PDB entry 9K6Z | electron microscopy, 3.51 A resolution | chains B and C of the 3 polymer chains in the assembly

[Chain B (and C)]
Protein: Spike glycoprotein
Source organism: Horseshoe bat sarbecovirus
Notes: chain C of this document is another copy of the same molecule, construct and numbering; everything in this record applies to it too
UniProtKB: A0AA49X976 (A0AA49X976_9BETC); residue numbers follow UniProt; this construct covers 1-1207
Sequence (1247 residues; row label = number of the first residue in the row):
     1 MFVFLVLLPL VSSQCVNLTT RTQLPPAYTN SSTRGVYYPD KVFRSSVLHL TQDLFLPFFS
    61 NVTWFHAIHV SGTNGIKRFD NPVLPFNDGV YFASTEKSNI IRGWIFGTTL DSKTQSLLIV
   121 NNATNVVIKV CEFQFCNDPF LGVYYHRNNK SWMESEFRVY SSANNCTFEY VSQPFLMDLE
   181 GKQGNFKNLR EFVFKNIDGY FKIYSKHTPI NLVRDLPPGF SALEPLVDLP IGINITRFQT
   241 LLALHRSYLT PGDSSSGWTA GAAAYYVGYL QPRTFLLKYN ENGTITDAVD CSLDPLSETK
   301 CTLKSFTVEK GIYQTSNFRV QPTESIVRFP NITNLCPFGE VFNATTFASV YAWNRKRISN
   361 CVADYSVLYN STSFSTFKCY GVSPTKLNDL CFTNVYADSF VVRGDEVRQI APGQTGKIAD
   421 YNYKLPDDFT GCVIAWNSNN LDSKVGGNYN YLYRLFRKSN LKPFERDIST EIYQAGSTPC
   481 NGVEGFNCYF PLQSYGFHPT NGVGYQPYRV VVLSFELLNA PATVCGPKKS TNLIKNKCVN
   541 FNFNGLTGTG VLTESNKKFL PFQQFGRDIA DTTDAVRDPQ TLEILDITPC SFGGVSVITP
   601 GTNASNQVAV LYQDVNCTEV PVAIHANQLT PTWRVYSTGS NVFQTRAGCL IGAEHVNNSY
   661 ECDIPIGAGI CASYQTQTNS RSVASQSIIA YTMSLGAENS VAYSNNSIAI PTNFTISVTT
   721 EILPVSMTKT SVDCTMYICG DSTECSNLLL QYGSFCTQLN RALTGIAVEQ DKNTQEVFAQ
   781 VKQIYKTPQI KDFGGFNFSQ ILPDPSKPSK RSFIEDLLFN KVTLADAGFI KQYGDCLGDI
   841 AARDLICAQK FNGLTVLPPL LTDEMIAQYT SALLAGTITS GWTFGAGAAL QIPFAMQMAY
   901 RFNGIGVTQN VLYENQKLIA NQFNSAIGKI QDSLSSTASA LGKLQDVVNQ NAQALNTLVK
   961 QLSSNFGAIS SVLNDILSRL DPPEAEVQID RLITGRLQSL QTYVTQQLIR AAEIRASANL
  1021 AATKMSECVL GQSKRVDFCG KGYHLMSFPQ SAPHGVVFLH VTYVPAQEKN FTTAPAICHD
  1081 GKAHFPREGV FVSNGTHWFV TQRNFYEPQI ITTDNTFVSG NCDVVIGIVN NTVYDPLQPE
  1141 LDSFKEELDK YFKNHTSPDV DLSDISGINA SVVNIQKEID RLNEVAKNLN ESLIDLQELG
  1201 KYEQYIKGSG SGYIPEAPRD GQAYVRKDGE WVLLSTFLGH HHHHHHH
Not modelled in the structure: 1-13, 71-74, 150, 183, 251-253, 625-630, 679-683, 825-829, 1141-1247
Construct notes: conflict Ile-68 (Leu in A0AA49X976), Asp-111 (Asn in A0AA49X976), Arg-147 (Lys in A0AA49X976), 18 further conflict positions vs the reference (A0AA49X976) not listed; expression tag (1208-1247)
Disulfide bonds: Cys-15/Cys-136, Cys-131/Cys-166, Cys-291/Cys-301, Cys-336/Cys-361, Cys-379/Cys-432, Cys-391/Cys-525, Cys-480/Cys-488, Cys-538/Cys-590, Cys-617/Cys-649, Cys-662/Cys-671, Cys-734/Cys-756, Cys-739/Cys-745, Cys-836/Cys-847, Cys-1028/Cys-1039, Cys-1078/Cys-1122
Covalently attached groups: N-acetylglucosamine (NAG) linked to Asn-17, Asn-30, Asn-61, Asn-122, Asn-149, Asn-165, Asn-234, Asn-282, Asn-331, Asn-343, Asn-370, Asn-603, Asn-616, Asn-657, Asn-705, Asn-713, Asn-1094, Asn-1130
Ligand contacts:
  - linoleic acid (EIC), molecule 1: Cys-336, Phe-338, Val-341, Phe-342, Ile-358, Ala-363, Tyr-365, Tyr-369, Phe-374, Phe-377, Phe-392, Val-395, Ile-434, Leu-513, Val-524
  - linoleic acid (EIC), molecule 2: Arg-408, Gln-409, Gly-416
  - N-acetylglucosamine (NAG; 2-acetamido-2-deoxy-beta-D-glucopyranose), molecule 1: Tyr-351, Ala-352, Ile-468
  - N-acetylglucosamine (NAG), molecule 2: Arg-457, Ser-459, Asn-460, Lys-462, Glu-465
Reported in the primary citation:
  - post-translational modification sites: Asn-165, Asn-234, Asn-370
  - binding site for linoleic acid: Tyr-365
  - mutagenesis - Y365H: increased binding to hACE2
  - mutagenesis - Y365H: increased binding to Rp-bACE2

[Interface between chain B and chain C]
Residue-residue contacts - 163 pairs, chain B then chain C:
  Gln-52(B) with Asn-747(C)
  Gln-314(B) with Leu-857(C)
  Asn-317(B) with Asp-733(C)
  Arg-355(B) with Pro-230(C)
  Gly-381(B) with Arg-979(C), hydrogen bond (backbone-side chain)
  Val-382(B) with Arg-979(C)
  Ser-383(B) with Arg-979(C), hydrogen bond (backbone-backbone); Leu-980(C); Asp-981(C), hydrogen bond
  Lys-386(B) with Leu-977(C); Ser-978(C)
  Tyr-396(B) with Tyr-200(C); Pro-230(C)
  Arg-403(B) with Ser-373(C)
  Asp-405(B) with Ser-373(C), hydrogen bond; Phe-374(C)
  Arg-408(B) with Phe-374(C), hydrogen bond (side chain-backbone); Phe-377(C)
  Gly-413(B) with Pro-384(C)
  Thr-415(B) with Tyr-365(C)
  Gly-416(B) with Tyr-369(C)
  Lys-417(B) with Tyr-369(C), hydrogen bond (side chain-backbone)
  Tyr-421(B) with Tyr-369(C), hydrophobic
  Leu-455(B) with Asn-370(C)
  Pro-463(B) with Asp-198(C); Gly-199(C)
  Phe-464(B) with Asp-198(C); Gly-199(C); Gly-232(C)
  Glu-465(B) with Gly-232(C); Asn-234(C)
  Arg-466(B) with Gly-232(C), hydrogen bond (backbone-backbone)
  Ile-468(B) with Gln-115(C); Glu-132(C)
  Ser-469(B) with Lys-113(C)
  Glu-471(B) with Lys-113(C)
  Val-503(B) with Val-503(C), hydrophobic
  Leu-517(B) with Arg-979(C)
  Leu-518(B) with Asp-975(C)
  Ala-520(B) with Lys-41(C)
  Gly-545(B) with Ser-978(C), hydrogen bond (backbone-side chain)
  Thr-547(B) with Asn-974(C); Ser-978(C), hydrogen bond
  Gly-548(B) with Asn-974(C)
  Lys-557(B) with Phe-43(C)
  Phe-559(B) with Phe-43(C), hydrophobic
  Phe-562(B) with Lys-41(C); Glu-224(C)
  Gln-563(B) with Val-42(C); Phe-43(C)
  Phe-565(B) with Phe-43(C), hydrogen bond (backbone-backbone)
  Gly-566(B) with Phe-43(C)
  Arg-567(B) with Val-42(C); Phe-43(C), hydrogen bond (backbone-backbone)
  Ile-569(B) with Lys-960(C); Ser-963(C)
  Ala-570(B) with Leu-962(C)
  Asp-571(B) with Ser-963(C); Ser-971(C); Val-972(C)
  Asp-586(B) with Ile-840(C)
  Thr-588(B) with Leu-837(C)
  Pro-589(B) with Tyr-833(C), hydrogen bond (backbone-side chain); Phe-851(C), hydrophobic
  Cys-590(B) with Tyr-833(C)
  Ser-591(B) with Met-736(C); Asp-741(C); Phe-851(C)
  Phe-592(B) with Gln-832(C); Tyr-833(C); Cys-836(C), hydrophobic; Lys-850(C); Phe-851(C), hydrophobic
  Gln-613(B) with Thr-855(C)
  Asp-614(B) with Lys-831(C); Lys-850(C)
  Asn-616(B) with Gln-832(C)
  Glu-619(B) with Gln-832(C), hydrogen bond
  Arg-646(B) with Thr-862(C)
  Ala-647(B) with Pro-858(C), hydrophobic
  Pro-665(B) with Leu-860(C), hydrophobic
  Ala-668(B) with Pro-859(C), hydrogen bond (backbone-backbone); Leu-860(C)
  Gly-669(B) with Leu-860(C), hydrogen bond (backbone-backbone); Met-865(C)
  Met-693(B) with Leu-860(C), hydrophobic; Leu-861(C), hydrophobic
  Leu-695(B) with Lys-782(C); Ile-784(C), hydrophobic; Met-865(C), hydrophobic; Gln-868(C); Tyr-869(C), hydrogen bond (backbone-side chain)
  Ala-697(B) with Gln-783(C); Ile-784(C), hydrogen bond (backbone-backbone)
  Glu-698(B) with Ile-784(C); Lys-786(C)
  Asn-699(B) with Gln-783(C), hydrogen bond; Ile-784(C), hydrogen bond (backbone-backbone); Tyr-785(C); Lys-786(C), hydrogen bond (backbone-backbone)
  Val-701(B) with Tyr-785(C), hydrophobic; Thr-879(C); Ala-889(C), hydrophobic
  Ala-702(B) with Gln-891(C)
  Tyr-703(B) with Lys-791(C); Asp-792(C); Phe-793(C); Thr-879(C); Ile-892(C); Phe-894(C)
  Asn-705(B) with Asp-792(C)
  Ser-707(B) with Gln-891(C); Pro-893(C)
  Ile-708(B) with Gln-891(C); Ile-892(C), hydrophobic
  Ala-709(B) with Leu-890(C), hydrophobic; Gln-891(C), hydrogen bond (backbone-backbone)
  Pro-711(B) with Leu-890(C), hydrophobic
  Gln-961(B) with Ser-754(C), hydrogen bond; Phe-755(C)
  Ser-964(B) with Gln-751(C)
  Asn-965(B) with Gln-751(C)
  Phe-966(B) with Tyr-752(C); Phe-755(C), hydrophobic
  Gly-967(B) with Tyr-752(C); Asp-990(C)
  Asp-981(B) with Asp-427(C)
  Pro-982(B) with Asp-427(C)
  Pro-983(B) with Asp-427(C)
  Gln-998(B) with Phe-755(C)
  Ser-999(B) with Phe-755(C)
  Thr-1002(B) with Gln-758(C); Gln-1001(C)
  Gln-1006(B) with Gln-758(C), hydrogen bond; Leu-1008(C)
  Ile-1009(B) with Ile-1009(C), hydrophobic
  Glu-1013(B) with Arg-1015(C)
  Lys-1034(B) with Lys-1034(C)
  Arg-1035(B) with Glu-1027(C), salt bridge; Arg-1035(C)
  Val-1036(B) with Ser-1026(C), hydrogen bond (backbone-side chain)
  Asp-1037(B) with Ser-1026(C)
  Lys-1041(B) with Gly-885(C), hydrogen bond (side chain-backbone); Ala-886(C); Gly-887(C)
  Gly-1042(B) with Ala-886(C)
  Glu-1068(B) with Leu-890(C)
  Asn-1070(B) with Gln-891(C), hydrogen bond
  Thr-1073(B) with Met-896(C)
  Pro-1075(B) with Tyr-913(C)
  Phe-1085(B) with Asn-910(C); Tyr-913(C), hydrophobic
  Pro-1086(B) with Gln-909(C), hydrogen bond (backbone-side chain)
  Val-1090(B) with Met-896(C), hydrophobic; Tyr-900(C)
  Arg-1103(B) with Tyr-900(C); Asn-903(C)
  Ser-1119(B) with Asn-910(C), hydrogen bond
  Gly-1120(B) with Glu-914(C)
  Val-1124(B) with Glu-914(C)
  Val-1125(B) with Tyr-913(C), hydrophobic
  Ile-1126(B) with Gln-916(C)
  Leu-1137(B) with Leu-1137(C), hydrophobic
Other interface residues (no listed pair), chain B (130 interface residues in all): Thr-302, Ser-316, Thr-385, Leu-390, Gln-414, Asp-420, Tyr-505, Asn-519, Leu-546, Thr-549, Lys-558, Gln-564, Thr-572, Val-615, Gly-667, Cys-671, Gly-696, Ser-700, Asn-706, Gln-953, Thr-957, Thr-1005, Tyr-1043, Pro-1065, Ala-1074, Arg-1087
Other interface residues (no listed pair), chain C (119 interface residues in all): Arg-44, Thr-114, Thr-167, Pro-225, Ile-231, Ile-233, Ser-375, Thr-376, Thr-385, Gly-413, Leu-750, Thr-757, Arg-761, Glu-769, Gln-775, Ile-830, Gly-853, Trp-882, Thr-1005, Thr-1023, Gly-1031, Glu-1107

[Summary]
130 residues of chain B and 119 residues of chain C are in contact, with 28 hydrogen bonds and 1 salt bridge.
Polar contacts include Arg-1035(B)/Glu-1027(C), Gly-381(B)/Arg-979(C) and Ser-383(B)/Asp-981(C). Chain B binds
linoleic acid and N-acetylglucosamine. From the paper: a binding site for linoleic acid at Tyr-365(B); Y365H
of chain B increases binding to hACE2.
Both chains are Spike glycoprotein (Horseshoe bat sarbecovirus). Entry 9K6Z (SARS-CoV-2 related bat
coronavirus BANAL-52 spike in the locked state) was determined by electron microscopy, deposited together with
9K75.
